PDB entry 6C21 | electron microscopy, 5.20 A resolution (low resolution: residue-level contacts below are approximate; hydrogen-bond / salt-bridge calls are withheld) | chains E and F of the 7 polymer chains in the assembly

[Chain E (and F)]
Molecule: Major head protein
Organism: Staphylococcus virus 80alpha
Notes: chain F of this document is another copy of the same molecule, construct and numbering; everything in this record applies to it too
UniProt: A4ZFB3 (A4ZFB3_9CAUD); numbering as in UniProt (aligned over 1-324)
Sequence (324 residues; row label = number of the first residue in the row):
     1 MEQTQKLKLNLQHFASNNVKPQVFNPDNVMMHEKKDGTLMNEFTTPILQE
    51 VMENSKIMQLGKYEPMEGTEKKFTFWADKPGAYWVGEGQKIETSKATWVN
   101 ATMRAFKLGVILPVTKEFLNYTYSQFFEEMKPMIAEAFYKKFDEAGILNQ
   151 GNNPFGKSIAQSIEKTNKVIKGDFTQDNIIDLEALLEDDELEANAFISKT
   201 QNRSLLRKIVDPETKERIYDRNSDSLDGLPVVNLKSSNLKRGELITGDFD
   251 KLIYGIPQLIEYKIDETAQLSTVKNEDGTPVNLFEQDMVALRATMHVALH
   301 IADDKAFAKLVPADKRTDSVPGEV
Not modelled in the structure: 1-34, 310-324
Swiss-Prot annotation at these positions:
  - mutagenesis: E2 to F14 (Wild-type phage titer and viability), F14 (F14A: Wild-type phage titer and viability, protein is mostly unprocessed), M52 (M52Q: Defective in producing infectious virions)
From the paper describing this entry:
  - mutagenesis - F14A: unchanged growth

[How chain E and chain F interact]
Contacting residue pairs (31):
  E42(E) - K72(F)
  T44(E) - K72(F)
  A101(E) - G81(F)
  T102(E) - K79(F)
  T102(E) - P80(F)
  T102(E) - G81(F)
  M103(E) - K79(F)
  R104(E) - K79(F)
  R104(E) - G86(F)
  R104(E) - E87(F)
  A105(E) - G86(F)
  A105(E) - E87(F)
  A105(E) - G88(F)
  F106(E) - G88(F)
  K107(E) - G88(F)
  K107(E) - Q89(F)
  G109(E) - Q89(F)
  G109(E) - K90(F)
  V110(E) - K90(F)
  M133(E) - W76(F)
  A137(E) - W76(F)
  A137(E) - A77(F)
  A137(E) - D78(F)
  N153(E) - P80(F)
  T200(E) - E187(F)
  Q201(E) - E187(F)
  S204(E) - I180(F)
  S204(E) - A184(F)
  K208(E) - I180(F)
  V210(E) - P212(F)
  D265(E) - E87(F)
Interface residues without a listed pair, chain E (27 interface residues in all): F43, N100, L108, K141, N152, T214, T267
Interface residues without a listed pair, chain F (21 interface residues in all): T74, A82, I91, E92, T214

[In short]
Chain E and chain F form an interface of 27 and 21 residues respectively. Curated annotation (UniProt) lists
14 mutagenesis sites on chain E. From the paper: F14A of chain E leaves growth unchanged.
Chain E and chain F are both Major head protein (Staphylococcus virus 80alpha); the structure, Capsid protein
in the Staphylococcus aureus phage 80alpha mature capsid, was determined by electron microscopy together with
6C22 from the same study.
